9AYH - chain A; structure by electron microscopy, 3.10 A resolution.

# Chain A
Name: Voltage-dependent T-type calcium channel subunit alpha-1H
Organism: Homo sapiens
UniProtKB: O95180 (CAC1H_HUMAN); the construct lacks a stretch of the UniProt sequence and is renumbered around it, so the offset changes along the chain: 1-425 = UniProt 1-425; 706-771 = UniProt 426-491; 772-2353 = UniProt 772-2353
Sequence (2116 residues; row label = number of the first residue in the row; note: 280 numbers in that range are skipped by the numbering (no residue carries them; nothing is unmodelled there); numbers below 1 keep their minus sign (Met-42 is residue -42)):
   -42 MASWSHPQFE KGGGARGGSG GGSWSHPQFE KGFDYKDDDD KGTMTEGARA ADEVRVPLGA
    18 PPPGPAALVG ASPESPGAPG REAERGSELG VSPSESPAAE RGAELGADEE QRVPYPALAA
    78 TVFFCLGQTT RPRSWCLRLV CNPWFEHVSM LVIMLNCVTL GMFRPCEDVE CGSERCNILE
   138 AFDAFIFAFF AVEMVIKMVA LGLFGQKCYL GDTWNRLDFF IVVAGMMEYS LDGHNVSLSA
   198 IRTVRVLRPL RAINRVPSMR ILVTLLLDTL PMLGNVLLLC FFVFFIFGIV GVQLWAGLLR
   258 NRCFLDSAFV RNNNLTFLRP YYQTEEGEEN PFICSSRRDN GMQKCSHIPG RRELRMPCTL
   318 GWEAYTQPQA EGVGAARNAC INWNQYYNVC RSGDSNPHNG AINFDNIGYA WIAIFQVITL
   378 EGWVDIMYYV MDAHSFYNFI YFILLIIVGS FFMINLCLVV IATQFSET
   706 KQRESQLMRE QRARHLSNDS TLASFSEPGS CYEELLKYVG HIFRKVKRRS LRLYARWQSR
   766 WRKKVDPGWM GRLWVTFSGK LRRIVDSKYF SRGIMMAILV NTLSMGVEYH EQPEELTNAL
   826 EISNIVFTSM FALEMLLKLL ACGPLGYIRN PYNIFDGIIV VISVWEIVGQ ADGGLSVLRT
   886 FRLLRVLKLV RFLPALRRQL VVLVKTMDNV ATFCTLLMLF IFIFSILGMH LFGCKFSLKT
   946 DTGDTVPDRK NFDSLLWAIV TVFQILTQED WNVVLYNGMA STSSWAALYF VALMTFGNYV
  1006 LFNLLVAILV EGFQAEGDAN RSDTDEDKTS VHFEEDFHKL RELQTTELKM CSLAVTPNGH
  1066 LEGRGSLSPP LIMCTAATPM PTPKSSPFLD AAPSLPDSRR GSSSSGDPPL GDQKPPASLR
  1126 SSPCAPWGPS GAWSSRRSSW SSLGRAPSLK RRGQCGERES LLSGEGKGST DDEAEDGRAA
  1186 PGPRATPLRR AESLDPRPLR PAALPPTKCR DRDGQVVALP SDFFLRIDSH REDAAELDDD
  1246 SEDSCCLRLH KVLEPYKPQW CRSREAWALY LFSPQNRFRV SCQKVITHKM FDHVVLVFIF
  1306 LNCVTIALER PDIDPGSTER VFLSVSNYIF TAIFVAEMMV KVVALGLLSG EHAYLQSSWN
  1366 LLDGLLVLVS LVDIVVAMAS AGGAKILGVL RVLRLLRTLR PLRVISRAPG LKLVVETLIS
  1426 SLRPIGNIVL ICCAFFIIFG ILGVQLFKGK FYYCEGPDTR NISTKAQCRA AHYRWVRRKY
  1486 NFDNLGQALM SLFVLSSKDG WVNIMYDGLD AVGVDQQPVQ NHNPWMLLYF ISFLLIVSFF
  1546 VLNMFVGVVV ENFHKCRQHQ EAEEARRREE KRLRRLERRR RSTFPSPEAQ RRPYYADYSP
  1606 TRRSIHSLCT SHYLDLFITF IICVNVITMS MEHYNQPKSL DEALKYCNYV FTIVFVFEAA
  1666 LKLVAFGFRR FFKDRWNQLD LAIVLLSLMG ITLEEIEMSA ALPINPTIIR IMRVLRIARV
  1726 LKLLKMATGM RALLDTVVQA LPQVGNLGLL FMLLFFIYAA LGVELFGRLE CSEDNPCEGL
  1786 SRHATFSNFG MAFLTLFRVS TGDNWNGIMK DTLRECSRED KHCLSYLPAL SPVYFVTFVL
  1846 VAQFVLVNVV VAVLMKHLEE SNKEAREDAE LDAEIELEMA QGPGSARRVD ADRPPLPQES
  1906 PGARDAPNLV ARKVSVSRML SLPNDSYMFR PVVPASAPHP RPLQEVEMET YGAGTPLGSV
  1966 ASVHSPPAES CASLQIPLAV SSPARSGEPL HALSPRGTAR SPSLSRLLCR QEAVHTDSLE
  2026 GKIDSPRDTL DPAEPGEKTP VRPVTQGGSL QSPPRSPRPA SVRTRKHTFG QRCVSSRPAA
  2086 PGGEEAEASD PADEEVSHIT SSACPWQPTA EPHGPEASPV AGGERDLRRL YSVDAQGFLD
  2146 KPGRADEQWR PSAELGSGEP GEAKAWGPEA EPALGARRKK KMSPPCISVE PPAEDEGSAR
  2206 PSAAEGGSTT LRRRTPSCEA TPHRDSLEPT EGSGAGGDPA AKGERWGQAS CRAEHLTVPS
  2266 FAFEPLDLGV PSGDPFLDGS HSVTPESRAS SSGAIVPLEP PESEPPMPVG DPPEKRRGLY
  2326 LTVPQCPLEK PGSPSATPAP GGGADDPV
Unresolved in the structure: -42 to 95, 161-168, 310-337, 706-787, 876-880, 943-951, 1021-1281, 1385-1387, 1565-1603, 1867-2353
Construct notes: expression tag (-42 to 0)
Disulfides: Cys123-Cys939, Cys260-Cys302, Cys291-Cys347, Cys1459-Cys1473, Cys1776-Cys1782, Cys1821-Cys1828
Ion coordination: Ca2+: Glu378, Glu974, Asp1504
Small-molecule neighbours:
  - A1AHH (2-(4-cyclopropylphenyl)-N-{(1R)-1-[5-(2,2,2-trifluoroethoxy)pyridin-2-yl]ethyl}acetamide): Leu377, Ile403, Ile404, Ser407, Phe408, Asn412, Phe1007, Val1546, Leu1547, Phe1550, Phe1756, Phe1802, Ser1805, Thr1806, Gln1848, Leu1851, Val1852, Val1855
  - pe(15:0/15:0) (JL3; [(2R)-3-[2-azanylethoxy(oxidanyl)phosphoryl]oxy-2-pentadecanoyloxy-propyl] pentadecanoate), molecule 1: Phe241, Asn363, Ile364, Gly365, Tyr366, Trp368, Ile369, Phe372, Ser988, Ser989, Trp990, Ala992, Leu993, Val996
  - pe(15:0/15:0) (JL3), molecule 2: Asn412, Leu1427, Cys1437, Cys1438, Phe1441, Phe1498, Ser1501, Ser1502, Lys1503, Val1546, Met1549, Val1844, Leu1845, Val1846, Gln1848, Phe1849, Val1852
  - pe(15:0/15:0) (JL3), molecule 3: Val882, Thr885, Phe886, Leu888, Leu889, Phe1444, Leu1451, Lys1455, Asn1528, Trp1530, Met1531, Leu1533, Tyr1534, Ser1537
  - pe(15:0/15:0) (JL3), molecule 4: Leu932, Leu936, Ser986, Thr987, Ser988, Trp990, Ala991, Leu993, Tyr994, Ala997
  - 1-O-octadecyl-sn-glycero-3-phosphocholine (LPE): Phe393, Tyr394, Phe396, Ile400, Ile404, Met1757, Asn1793, Gly1795, Met1796, Phe1798, Leu1799, Phe1802
  - N-acetylglucosamine (NAG; 2-acetamido-2-deoxy-beta-D-glucopyranose): Asp263, Phe266, Tyr343, Asn345, Val346
What the authors report for this chain:
  - binding site for A1AHH: Leu377, Ile403, Ser407, Phe408, Asn412, Phe1007, Val1546, Leu1547, Phe1550, Phe1756, Phe1802, Ser1805, Thr1806, Gln1848, Leu1851, Val1852
  - conformationally variable residues (register shift, side-chain flip): Phe1007, Val1011
  - mutagenesis - L377M, F1007L, Q1848A, L1851I, L1851M: decreased binding to A1AHH
  - specificity-determining residues: Phe1007

# Summary
Ligands of chain A: compound A1AHH, N-acetylglucosamine, 1-O-octadecyl-sn-glycero-3-phosphocholine and 4
copies of pe(15:0/15:0). Glu378, Glu974 and Asp1504 form the Ca2+ site. The paper reports a binding site for
A1AHH at Leu377, Ile403 and Ser407 among others; L377M, F1007L and Q1848A, among others, reduce binding to
A1AHH; 5 substitutions were tested in all.
Chain A is Voltage-dependent T-type calcium channel subunit alpha-1H (Homo sapiens); the structure, Cryo-EM
structure of human Cav3.2 with TTA-A2, was determined by electron microscopy (same publication as 9AYG, 9AYJ,
9AYK and 9AYL).
